Entry 4A3M (X-ray diffraction, 3.90 A resolution); this record covers chains B and C of the 15 polymer chains in the assembly.

# Chain B
Molecule: DNA-directed RNA polymerase II subunit RPB2
Organism: Saccharomyces cerevisiae
Notes: EC 2.7.7.6
UniProt: P08518 (RPB2_YEAST); residue numbers follow UniProt; this construct covers 1-1224
Sequence (1224 residues; numbered 1 to 1224; the number before each row is that of its first residue):
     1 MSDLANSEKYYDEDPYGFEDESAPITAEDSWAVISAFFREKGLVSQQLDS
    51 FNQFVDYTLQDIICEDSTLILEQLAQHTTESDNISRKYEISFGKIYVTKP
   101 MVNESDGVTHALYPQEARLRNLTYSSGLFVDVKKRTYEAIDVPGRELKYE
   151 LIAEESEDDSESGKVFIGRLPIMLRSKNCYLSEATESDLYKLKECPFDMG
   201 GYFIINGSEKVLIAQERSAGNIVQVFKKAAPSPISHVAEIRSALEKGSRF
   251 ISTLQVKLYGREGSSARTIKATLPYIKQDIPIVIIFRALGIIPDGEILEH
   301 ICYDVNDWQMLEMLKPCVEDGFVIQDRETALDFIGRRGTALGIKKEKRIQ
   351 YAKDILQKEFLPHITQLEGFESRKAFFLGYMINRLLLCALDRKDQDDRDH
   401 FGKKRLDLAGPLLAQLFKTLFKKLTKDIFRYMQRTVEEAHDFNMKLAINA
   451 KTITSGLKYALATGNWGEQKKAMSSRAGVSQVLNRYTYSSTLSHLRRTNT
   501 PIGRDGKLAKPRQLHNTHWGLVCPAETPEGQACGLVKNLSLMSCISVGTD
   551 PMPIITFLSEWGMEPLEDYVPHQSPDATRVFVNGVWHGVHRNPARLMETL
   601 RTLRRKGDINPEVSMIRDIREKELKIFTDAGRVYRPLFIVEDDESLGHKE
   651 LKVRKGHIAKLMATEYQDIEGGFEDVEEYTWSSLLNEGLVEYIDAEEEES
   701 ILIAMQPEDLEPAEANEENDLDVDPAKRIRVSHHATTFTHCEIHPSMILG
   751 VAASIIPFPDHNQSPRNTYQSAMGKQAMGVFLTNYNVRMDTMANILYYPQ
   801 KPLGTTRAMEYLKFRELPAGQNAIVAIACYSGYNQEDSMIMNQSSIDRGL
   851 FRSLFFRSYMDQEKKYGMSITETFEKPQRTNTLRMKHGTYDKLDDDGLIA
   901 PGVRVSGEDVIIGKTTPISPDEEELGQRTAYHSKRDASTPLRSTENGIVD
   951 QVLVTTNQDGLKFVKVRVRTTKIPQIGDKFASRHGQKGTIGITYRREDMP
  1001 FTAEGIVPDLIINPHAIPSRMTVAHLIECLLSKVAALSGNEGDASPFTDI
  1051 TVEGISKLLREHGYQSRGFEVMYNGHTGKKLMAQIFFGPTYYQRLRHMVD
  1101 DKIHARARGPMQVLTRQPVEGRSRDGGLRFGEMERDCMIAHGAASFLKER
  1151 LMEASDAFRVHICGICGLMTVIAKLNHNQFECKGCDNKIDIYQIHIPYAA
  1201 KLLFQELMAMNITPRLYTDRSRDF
Unresolved in the structure: 1-19, 71-89, 135-163, 438-445, 503-508, 669-677, 716-721, 920-932
Ion coordination: Zn2+: Cys1163, Cys1166, Cys1182, Cys1185
Small-molecule neighbours: AMP-CPP (APC; diphosphomethylphosphonic acid adenosyl ester): Arg766, Tyr769, Asp837, Lys987, Ser1019, Arg1020

# Chain C
Molecule: DNA-directed RNA polymerase II subunit RPB3
Organism: Saccharomyces cerevisiae
UniProt: P16370 (RPB3_YEAST); residues 1-318 here = UniProt positions 1-318
Sequence (318 residues; row label = number of the first residue in the row):
     1 MSEEGPQVKIREASKDNVDFILSNVDLAMANSLRRVMIAEIPTLAIDSVE
    51 VETNTTVLADEFIAHRLGLIPLQSMDIEQLEYSRDCFCEDHCDKCSVVLT
   101 LQAFGESESTTNVYSKDLVIVSNLMGRNIGHPIIQDKEGNGVLICKLRKG
   151 QELKLTCVAKKGIAKEHAKWGPAAAIEFEYDPWNKLKHTDYWYEQDSAKE
   201 WPQSKNCEYEDPPNEGDPFDYKAQADTFYMNVESVGSIPVDQVVVRGIDT
   251 LQKKVASILLALTQMDQDKVNFASGDNNTASNMLGSNEDVMMTGAEQDPY
   301 SNASQMGNTGSGGYDNAW
Unresolved in the structure: 1-2, 269-318
Ion coordination: Zn2+: Cys86, Cys88, Cys92, Cys95
Swiss-Prot annotation at these positions:
  - binding site (Zn(2+)): Cys86, Cys88, Cys92, Cys95
  - modified residue: Ser2 (N-acetylserine)
  - natural variant: Ala30 (A30D: In mutant RPB3-1)
  - mutagenesis: Lys9 (K9E: Transcript termination readthrough)

# Chain B / chain C interface
Residue-residue contacts (86; chain B residue first):
  Asn786(B) with Val57(C)
  Tyr797(B) with Glu61(C); Phe62(C)
  Tyr798(B) with Phe62(C); His65(C); Arg66(C), hydrogen bond
  Ser844(B) with Ala168(C)
  Asp847(B) with His65(C), hydrogen bond (backbone-side chain); His167(C); Ala168(C), hydrogen bond (side chain-backbone)
  Arg848(B) with His65(C); Leu69(C); Ala168(C)
  Gly849(B) with His65(C)
  Arg852(B) with His65(C); His167(C)
  Ile948(B) with Glu61(C)
  Arg969(B) with Ala59(C); Asp60(C), salt bridge; Glu61(C), salt bridge
  Thr970(B) with Glu61(C)
  Thr971(B) with Glu61(C), hydrogen bond
  Arg995(B) with Ala164(C); Lys165(C)
  Arg996(B) with Arg34(C); Ile38(C); Ala174(C), hydrogen bond (side chain-backbone)
  Glu997(B) with Arg34(C), hydrogen bond (backbone-side chain); Arg35(C); Ile38(C); Ala39(C)
  Asp998(B) with Arg35(C), salt bridge
  Phe1001(B) with Arg34(C); Phe178(C), hydrophobic
  Ala1003(B) with Glu177(C); Phe178(C), hydrogen bond (backbone-backbone); Glu179(C)
  Glu1004(B) with Glu177(C)
  Gly1005(B) with Ala175(C); Ile176(C)
  Arg1060(B) with Lys199(C), hydrogen bond (side chain-backbone); Glu200(C), hydrogen bond (side chain-backbone); Pro202(C)
  Gly1063(B) with Pro202(C)
  Tyr1064(B) with Pro202(C)
  Gln1065(B) with Trp192(C); Glu200(C), hydrogen bond (side chain-backbone); Trp201(C)
  Arg1067(B) with Trp192(C); Glu194(C), salt bridge
  Phe1069(B) with Trp201(C)
  Val1071(B) with Thr189(C); Trp201(C), hydrophobic
  Tyr1073(B) with Phe178(C); Glu179(C); Tyr180(C), hydrophobic
  Gly1075(B) with Asn31(C), hydrogen bond (backbone-side chain); Arg34(C); Arg35(C), hydrogen bond (backbone-side chain)
  His1076(B) with Asn31(C), hydrogen bond (backbone-side chain); Arg35(C)
  Thr1077(B) with Leu27(C); Asn31(C), hydrogen bond (backbone-side chain)
  Gly1078(B) with Leu27(C); Asn31(C); Phe178(C); Tyr180(C)
  Lys1079(B) with Leu27(C); Tyr180(C); His188(C)
  Lys1080(B) with Tyr180(C), hydrogen bond (backbone-side chain); Asp181(C), salt bridge; Asn184(C), hydrogen bond; His188(C); Thr189(C)
  Leu1081(B) with His188(C); Thr189(C)
  Met1082(B) with Lys187(C); His188(C); Thr189(C); Asp190(C), hydrogen bond (backbone-backbone)
  Gln1084(B) with Thr189(C); Asp190(C), hydrogen bond (side chain-backbone); Tyr191(C); Trp192(C), hydrogen bond (side chain-backbone); Trp201(C)
Also at the interface, not in a pair above, chain B (42 interface residues in all): Tyr785, Leu854, Met999, Glu1070, Asn1074
Also at the interface, not in a pair above, chain C (40 interface residues in all): Ala28, Ala173

# Summary
The interface between chain B and chain C involves 42 residues on one side and 40 on the other; the contacts
include 19 hydrogen bonds and 5 salt bridges. Polar contacts include Arg969(B)-Asp60(C), Arg969(B)-Glu61(C)
and Asp998(B)-Arg35(C). Ligands of chain B: AMP-CPP.
Here chain B is DNA-directed RNA polymerase II subunit RPB2 and chain C is DNA-directed RNA polymerase II
subunit RPB3, both from Saccharomyces cerevisiae. Entry 4A3M (RNA Polymerase II initial transcribing complex
with a 4nt DNA-RNA hybrid and soaked with AMPCPP) was determined by X-ray diffraction, deposited together with
4A3B, 4A3C, 4A3D, 4A3E, 4A3F, 4A3G and 4 further entries.
